Entry 4O9Y (X-ray diffraction, 3.50 A resolution); this record covers chains C and D of the 5 polymer chains in the assembly.

Chain C (and D):
Protein: TcdA1
From: Photorhabdus luminescens
Notes: chain D of this document is another copy of the same molecule, construct and numbering; everything in this record applies to it too
UniProtKB: Q9RN43 (Q9RN43_PHOLU); residues 1-2516 here = UniProt positions 1-2516
Chain sequence (2516 residues; numbered 1 to 2516; the number before each row is that of its first residue):
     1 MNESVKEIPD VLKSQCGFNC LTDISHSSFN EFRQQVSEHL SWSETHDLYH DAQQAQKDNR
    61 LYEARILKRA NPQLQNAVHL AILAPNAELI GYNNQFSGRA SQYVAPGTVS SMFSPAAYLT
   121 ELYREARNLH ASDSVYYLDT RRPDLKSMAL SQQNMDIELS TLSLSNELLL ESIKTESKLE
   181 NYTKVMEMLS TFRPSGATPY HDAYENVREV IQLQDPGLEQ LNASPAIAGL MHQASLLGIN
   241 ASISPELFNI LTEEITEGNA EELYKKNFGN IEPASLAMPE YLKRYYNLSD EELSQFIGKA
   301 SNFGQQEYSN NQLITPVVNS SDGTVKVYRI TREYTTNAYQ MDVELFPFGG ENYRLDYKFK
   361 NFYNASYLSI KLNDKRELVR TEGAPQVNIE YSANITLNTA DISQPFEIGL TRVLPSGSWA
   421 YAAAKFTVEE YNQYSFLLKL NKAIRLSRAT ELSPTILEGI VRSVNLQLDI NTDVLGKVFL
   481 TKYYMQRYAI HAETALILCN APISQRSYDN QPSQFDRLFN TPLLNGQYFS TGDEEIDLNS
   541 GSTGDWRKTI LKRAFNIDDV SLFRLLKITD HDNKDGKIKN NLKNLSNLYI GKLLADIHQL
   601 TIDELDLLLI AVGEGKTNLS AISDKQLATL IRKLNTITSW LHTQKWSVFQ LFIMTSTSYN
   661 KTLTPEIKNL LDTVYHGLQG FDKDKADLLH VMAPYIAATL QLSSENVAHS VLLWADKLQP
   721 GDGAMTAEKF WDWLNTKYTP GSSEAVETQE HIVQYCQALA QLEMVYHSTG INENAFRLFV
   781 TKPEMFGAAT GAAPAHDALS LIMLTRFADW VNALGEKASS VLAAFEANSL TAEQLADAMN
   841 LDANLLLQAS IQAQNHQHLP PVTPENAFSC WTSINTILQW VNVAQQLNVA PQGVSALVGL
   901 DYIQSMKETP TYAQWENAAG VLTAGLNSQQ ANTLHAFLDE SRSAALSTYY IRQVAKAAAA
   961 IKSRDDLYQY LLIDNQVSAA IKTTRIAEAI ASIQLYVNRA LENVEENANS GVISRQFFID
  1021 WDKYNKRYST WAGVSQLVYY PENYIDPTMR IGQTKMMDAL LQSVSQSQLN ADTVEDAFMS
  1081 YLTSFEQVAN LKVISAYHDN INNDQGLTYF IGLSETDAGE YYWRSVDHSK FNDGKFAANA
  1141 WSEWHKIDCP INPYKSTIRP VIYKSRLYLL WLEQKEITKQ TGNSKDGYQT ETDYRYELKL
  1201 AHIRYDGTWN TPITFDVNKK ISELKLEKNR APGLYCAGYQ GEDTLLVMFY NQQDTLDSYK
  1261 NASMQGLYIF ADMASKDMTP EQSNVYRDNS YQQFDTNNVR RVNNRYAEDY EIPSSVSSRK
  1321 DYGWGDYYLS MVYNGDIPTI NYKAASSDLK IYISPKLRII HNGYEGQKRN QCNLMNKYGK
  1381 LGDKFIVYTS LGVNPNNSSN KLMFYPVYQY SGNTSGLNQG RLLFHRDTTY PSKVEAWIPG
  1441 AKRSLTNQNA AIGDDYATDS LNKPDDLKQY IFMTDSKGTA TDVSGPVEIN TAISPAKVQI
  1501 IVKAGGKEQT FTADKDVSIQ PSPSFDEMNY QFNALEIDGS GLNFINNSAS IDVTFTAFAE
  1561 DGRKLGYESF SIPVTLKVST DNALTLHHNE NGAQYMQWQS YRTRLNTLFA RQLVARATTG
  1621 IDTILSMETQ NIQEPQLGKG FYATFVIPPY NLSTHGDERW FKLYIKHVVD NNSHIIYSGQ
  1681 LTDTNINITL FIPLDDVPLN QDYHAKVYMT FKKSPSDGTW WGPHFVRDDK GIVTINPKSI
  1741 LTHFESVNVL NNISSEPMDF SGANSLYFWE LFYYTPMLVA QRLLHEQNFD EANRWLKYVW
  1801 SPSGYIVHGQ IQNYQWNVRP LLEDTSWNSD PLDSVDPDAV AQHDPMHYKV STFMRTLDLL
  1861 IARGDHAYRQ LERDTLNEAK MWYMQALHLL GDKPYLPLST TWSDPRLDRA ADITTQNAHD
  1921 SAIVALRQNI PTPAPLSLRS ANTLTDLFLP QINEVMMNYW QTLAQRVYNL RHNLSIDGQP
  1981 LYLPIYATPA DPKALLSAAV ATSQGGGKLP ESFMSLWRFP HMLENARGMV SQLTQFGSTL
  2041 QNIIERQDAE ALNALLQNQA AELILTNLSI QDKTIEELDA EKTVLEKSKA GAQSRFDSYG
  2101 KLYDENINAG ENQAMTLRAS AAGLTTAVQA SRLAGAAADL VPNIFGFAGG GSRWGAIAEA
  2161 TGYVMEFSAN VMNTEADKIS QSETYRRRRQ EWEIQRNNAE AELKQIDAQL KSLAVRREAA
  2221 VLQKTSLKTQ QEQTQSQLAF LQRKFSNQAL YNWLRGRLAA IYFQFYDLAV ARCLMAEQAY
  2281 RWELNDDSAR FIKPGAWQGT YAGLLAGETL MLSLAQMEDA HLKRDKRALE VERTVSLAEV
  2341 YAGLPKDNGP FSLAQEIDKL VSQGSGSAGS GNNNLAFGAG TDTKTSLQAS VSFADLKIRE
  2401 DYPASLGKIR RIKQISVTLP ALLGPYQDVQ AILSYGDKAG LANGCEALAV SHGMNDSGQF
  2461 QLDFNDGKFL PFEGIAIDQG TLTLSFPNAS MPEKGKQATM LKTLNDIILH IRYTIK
Unresolved in the structure: 1-13, 1181-1187, 1933-1938

How chain C and chain D interact:
Residue-residue contacts (377):
  Val-78(C) / Asn-1003(D)
  His-79(C) / Glu-1002(D)  hydrogen bond (side chain-backbone)
  His-79(C) / Asn-1003(D)
  Asn-86(C) / Gly-1453(D)
  Leu-89(C) / Ile-1452(D)  hydrophobic
  Ile-90(C) / Ala-1451(D)  hydrophobic
  Ile-90(C) / Ile-1452(D)  hydrophobic
  Ile-90(C) / Gly-1453(D)
  Asn-93(C) / Thr-1429(D)
  Asn-93(C) / Ile-1452(D)
  Ser-101(C) / Asn-302(D)
  Ser-101(C) / Thr-1429(D)
  Gln-102(C) / Asn-302(D)
  Ala-149(C) / Asn-388(D)
  Asn-181(C) / Asn-525(D)
  Thr-183(C) / Asn-525(D)  hydrogen bond
  Lys-817(C) / Ile-653(D)
  Ser-819(C) / Glu-666(D)
  Ser-820(C) / Thr-662(D)
  Ser-820(C) / Thr-664(D)
  Ser-820(C) / Gln-757(D)
  Ala-823(C) / Thr-662(D)
  Ala-823(C) / Leu-663(D)
  Ala-824(C) / Thr-662(D)
  Gln-834(C) / Thr-662(D)  hydrogen bond
  Asp-837(C) / Asn-660(D)  hydrogen bond
  Asn-840(C) / Phe-649(D)
  Asp-842(C) / Val-560(D)
  Asp-842(C) / Ser-561(D)
  Asp-842(C) / Arg-564(D)  salt bridge
  Asp-842(C) / Asp-603(D)
  Ala-843(C) / Arg-564(D)
  Asn-844(C) / Ser-540(D)
  Asn-844(C) / Phe-563(D)
  Asn-844(C) / Arg-564(D)
  Gln-848(C) / Ser-540(D)
  Gln-848(C) / Gly-541(D)
  Val-889(C) / Asp-558(D)
  Ala-890(C) / Asp-558(D)
  Ala-890(C) / Asp-559(D)
  Gln-892(C) / Gly-541(D)
  Gln-892(C) / Ser-542(D)
  Gln-892(C) / Thr-543(D)
  Gln-892(C) / Asp-559(D)
  Glu-916(C) / Leu-524(D)
  Gly-920(C) / Thr-549(D)
  Val-921(C) / Lys-552(D)
  Ala-924(C) / Thr-549(D)
  Ala-924(C) / Arg-553(D)
  Ala-924(C) / Asn-556(D)
  Leu-926(C) / Arg-553(D)
  Leu-926(C) / Asn-556(D)  hydrogen bond (backbone-side chain)
  Asn-927(C) / Asn-556(D)
  Leu-1061(C) / Gln-2113(D)
  Gln-1062(C) / Gln-2113(D)  hydrogen bond
  Gln-1062(C) / Leu-2117(D)
  Ser-1065(C) / Gly-2110(D)
  Asp-1072(C) / Ile-1051(D)
  Met-1079(C) / Tyr-1205(D)
  Leu-1082(C) / Tyr-1205(D)  hydrophobic
  Thr-1083(C) / Arg-1204(D)
  Thr-1083(C) / Tyr-1205(D)  hydrogen bond (side chain-backbone)
  Thr-1083(C) / Asp-1206(D)  hydrogen bond (side chain-backbone)
  Glu-1086(C) / Arg-1166(D)  salt bridge
  Glu-1086(C) / Tyr-1205(D)  hydrogen bond
  Glu-1115(C) / Ile-1213(D)
  Glu-1115(C) / Met-1273(D)
  Thr-1116(C) / Thr-1211(D)
  Asp-1117(C) / Thr-1211(D)
  Asp-1148(C) / Ala-2127(D)
  Pro-1150(C) / Ala-2134(D)  hydrophobic
  Lys-1175(C) / Val-2141(D)
  Ile-1177(C) / Phe-2145(D)  hydrophobic
  Thr-1178(C) / Phe-2145(D)
  Thr-1178(C) / Gly-2146(D)
  Tyr-1188(C) / Tyr-1188(D)
  Thr-1190(C) / Gln-1180(D)
  Arg-1204(C) / Thr-2126(D)
  Asp-1206(C) / Thr-2126(D)  hydrogen bond
  Thr-1208(C) / Thr-2126(D)
  Thr-1208(C) / Ala-2127(D)
  His-1588(C) / Asp-1272(D)  salt bridge
  Arg-1611(C) / Lys-1164(D)
  Arg-1611(C) / Ala-1271(D)
  Leu-1613(C) / Tyr-1205(D)
  Val-1614(C) / Lys-1164(D)
  Val-1614(C) / Ser-1165(D)
  Val-1614(C) / Arg-1166(D)
  Val-1614(C) / Tyr-1205(D)  hydrogen bond (backbone-side chain)
  Ala-1615(C) / Lys-1164(D)
  Ala-1615(C) / Ser-1165(D)
  Ala-1617(C) / Tyr-1205(D)  hydrophobic
  Asp-1683(C) / Lys-1377(D)
  Thr-1684(C) / Asn-1376(D)
  Thr-1684(C) / Lys-1377(D)  hydrogen bond (side chain-backbone)
  Asn-1685(C) / Ser-1524(D)  hydrogen bond
  Asn-1685(C) / Asp-1526(D)
  Asn-1687(C) / Asp-1526(D)
  Asn-1687(C) / Glu-1527(D)
  Glu-1745(C) / Ser-1522(D)  hydrogen bond (backbone-side chain)
  Ser-1746(C) / Ser-1522(D)  hydrogen bond
  Asn-1748(C) / Ile-1519(D)
  Leu-1750(C) / Gln-1531(D)
  Asn-1751(C) / Gln-1531(D)
  Asn-1752(C) / Pro-1338(D)
  Asn-1752(C) / Thr-1339(D)
  Asn-1752(C) / Gln-1531(D)
  Ile-1753(C) / Lys-1356(D)
  Asp-1790(C) / Arg-1027(D)  salt bridge
  Asn-1793(C) / Asp-1022(D)  hydrogen bond
  Lys-1797(C) / Asp-1022(D)  salt bridge
  Pro-1802(C) / Glu-1002(D)
  Ser-1803(C) / Leu-1001(D)  hydrogen bond (side chain-backbone)
  Ser-1803(C) / Glu-1002(D)
  Ile-1806(C) / Ile-1019(D)  hydrophobic
  His-1808(C) / Phe-29(D)
  Gly-1809(C) / Asn-30(D)
  Gly-1809(C) / Ser-1014(D)  hydrogen bond (backbone-side chain)
  Gln-1810(C) / Asn-30(D)
  Gln-1810(C) / Ser-1014(D)
  Gln-1810(C) / Asp-1321(D)
  Gln-1810(C) / Tyr-1322(D)  hydrogen bond (side chain-backbone)
  Ile-1811(C) / Ser-1010(D)
  Ile-1811(C) / Tyr-1322(D)  hydrogen bond (backbone-side chain)
  Gln-1812(C) / Tyr-1322(D)
  Asn-1813(C) / Tyr-1322(D)  hydrogen bond
  Asn-1813(C) / Trp-1324(D)
  Arg-1863(C) / Arg-1027(D)
  Arg-1873(C) / Glu-158(D)  salt bridge
  Arg-1873(C) / Lys-982(D)
  Asn-1877(C) / Thr-983(D)  hydrogen bond
  Glu-1878(C) / Arg-1027(D)
  Lys-1880(C) / Tyr-968(D)
  Lys-1880(C) / Asp-974(D)
  Met-1881(C) / Gln-994(D)
  Met-1881(C) / Asn-998(D)
  Trp-1882(C) / Lys-1026(D)
  Trp-1882(C) / Arg-1027(D)
  Met-1884(C) / Tyr-968(D)  hydrophobic
  Met-1884(C) / Gln-969(D)
  Gln-1885(C) / Asn-998(D)
  Gln-1885(C) / Glu-1002(D)  hydrogen bond
  Gln-1885(C) / Lys-1026(D)  hydrogen bond
  His-1888(C) / Asn-998(D)
  His-1888(C) / Arg-999(D)
  His-1888(C) / Glu-1002(D)  salt bridge
  His-1888(C) / Val-1004(D)
  Leu-1889(C) / Glu-1002(D)
  Asp-1892(C) / Lys-1401(D)  salt bridge
  Leu-1898(C) / Asp-290(D)
  Leu-1898(C) / Lys-299(D)
  Leu-1898(C) / Ala-300(D)
  Ser-1899(C) / Ser-301(D)  hydrogen bond
  Ser-1899(C) / Glu-307(D)
  Thr-1900(C) / Ser-301(D)
  Thr-1900(C) / Gln-305(D)  hydrogen bond (backbone-side chain)
  Thr-1900(C) / Glu-307(D)
  Arg-1906(C) / Gln-386(D)  hydrogen bond
  Arg-1906(C) / Val-387(D)
  Arg-1906(C) / Ile-389(D)
  Leu-1970(C) / Ile-981(D)
  Arg-1971(C) / Asp-965(D)  salt bridge
  Arg-1971(C) / Asp-974(D)  salt bridge
  Arg-1971(C) / Gln-976(D)
  Arg-1971(C) / Val-977(D)
  Arg-1971(C) / Ser-978(D)  hydrogen bond (backbone-backbone)
  Arg-1971(C) / Ile-981(D)
  His-1972(C) / Ser-978(D)  hydrogen bond
  Asn-1973(C) / Ala-980(D)  hydrogen bond (side chain-backbone)
  Pro-1992(C) / Leu-2065(D)
  Pro-1992(C) / Leu-2068(D)  hydrophobic
  Pro-1992(C) / Ser-2069(D)
  Lys-1993(C) / Leu-2065(D)
  Lys-1993(C) / Gln-2231(D)  hydrogen bond (backbone-side chain)
  Ala-1994(C) / Leu-2065(D)
  Ala-1994(C) / Gln-2231(D)
  Leu-1995(C) / Gln-2231(D)
  Leu-1995(C) / Gln-2235(D)  hydrogen bond (backbone-side chain)
  Leu-1996(C) / Asn-812(D)
  Leu-1996(C) / Ala-813(D)
  Leu-1996(C) / Gln-2235(D)
  Ser-1997(C) / Asn-812(D)
  Ser-1997(C) / Gln-2235(D)  hydrogen bond
  Ser-1997(C) / Ala-2239(D)
  Ser-1997(C) / Gln-2242(D)
  Ala-1998(C) / Val-811(D)  hydrophobic
  Ala-1998(C) / Asn-812(D)  hydrogen bond (backbone-side chain)
  Ala-1998(C) / Arg-2243(D)  hydrogen bond (backbone-side chain)
  Ala-1999(C) / Gln-2242(D)
  Val-2000(C) / Asn-772(D)
  Thr-2002(C) / Glu-773(D)
  Arg-2027(C) / Met-2029(D)
  Gln-2041(C) / Ile-2043(D)
  Gln-2041(C) / Leu-2254(D)
  Ile-2044(C) / Phe-2245(D)  hydrophobic
  Glu-2045(C) / Arg-2046(D)  salt bridge
  Glu-2045(C) / Tyr-2251(D)  hydrogen bond
  Asp-2048(C) / Phe-2240(D)
  Asp-2048(C) / Lys-2244(D)
  Asp-2048(C) / Phe-2245(D)  hydrogen bond (side chain-backbone)
  Asp-2048(C) / Ser-2246(D)  hydrogen bond (side chain-backbone)
  Ala-2051(C) / Leu-702(D)  hydrophobic
  Leu-2052(C) / Phe-2240(D)  hydrophobic
  Leu-2055(C) / Gln-2237(D)
  Leu-2056(C) / Gln-2237(D)
  Gln-2059(C) / Gln-2233(D)  hydrogen bond (backbone-side chain)
  Gln-2059(C) / Gln-2237(D)
  Leu-2063(C) / Ser-2226(D)
  Leu-2063(C) / Gln-2230(D)
  Leu-2063(C) / Gln-2233(D)
  Thr-2066(C) / Ser-2226(D)
  Ser-2069(C) / Leu-2222(D)
  Ile-2070(C) / Ala-2219(D)
  Ile-2070(C) / Leu-2222(D)  hydrophobic
  Ile-2070(C) / Gln-2223(D)
  Lys-2073(C) / Val-2215(D)
  Lys-2073(C) / Glu-2218(D)  salt bridge
  Thr-2074(C) / Ala-2219(D)
  Glu-2076(C) / Val-2215(D)
  Glu-2077(C) / Val-2215(D)
  Glu-2077(C) / Arg-2216(D)  salt bridge
  Ala-2080(C) / Ser-2212(D)
  Glu-2081(C) / Ser-2212(D)  hydrogen bond
  Val-2084(C) / Ala-2208(D)
  Val-2084(C) / Gln-2209(D)
  Lys-2087(C) / Lys-2204(D)  hydrogen bond (side chain-backbone)
  Lys-2087(C) / Gln-2205(D)
  Ser-2088(C) / Gln-2205(D)  hydrogen bond
  Gly-2091(C) / Ala-2201(D)
  Arg-2095(C) / Asn-2198(D)  hydrogen bond
  Ser-2098(C) / Ile-2194(D)
  Tyr-2099(C) / Glu-2191(D)
  Tyr-2099(C) / Ile-2194(D)
  Glu-2105(C) / Arg-2187(D)  salt bridge
  Asn-2106(C) / Arg-2187(D)
  Asn-2108(C) / Glu-2183(D)  hydrogen bond
  Asn-2108(C) / Arg-2186(D)
  Asn-2108(C) / Arg-2187(D)
  Gly-2110(C) / Ile-2179(D)
  Gly-2110(C) / Glu-2183(D)
  Glu-2111(C) / Glu-2183(D)
  Glu-2111(C) / Arg-2187(D)  salt bridge
  Gln-2113(C) / Ile-2179(D)
  Ala-2114(C) / Ala-2176(D)
  Ala-2114(C) / Ile-2179(D)  hydrophobic
  Leu-2117(C) / Met-2172(D)
  Leu-2117(C) / Glu-2175(D)
  Leu-2117(C) / Ala-2176(D)
  Arg-2118(C) / Ala-2176(D)
  Arg-2118(C) / Asp-2177(D)  salt bridge
  Ser-2120(C) / Met-2172(D)
  Ala-2121(C) / Ala-2169(D)
  Ala-2121(C) / Met-2172(D)
  Ala-2121(C) / Asn-2173(D)
  Ala-2127(C) / Met-2165(D)  hydrophobic
  Val-2128(C) / Met-2165(D)  hydrophobic
  Ser-2131(C) / Ala-2158(D)
  Ser-2131(C) / Thr-2161(D)
  Arg-2132(C) / Glu-2159(D)
  Arg-2132(C) / Gly-2162(D)
  Arg-2132(C) / Tyr-2163(D)
  Arg-2132(C) / Glu-2166(D)  salt bridge
  Ala-2134(C) / Ala-2158(D)  hydrophobic
  Gly-2135(C) / Ala-2158(D)
  Ala-2138(C) / Trp-2154(D)
  Ala-2138(C) / Gly-2155(D)
  Asp-2139(C) / Arg-2153(D)
  Asp-2139(C) / Trp-2154(D)  hydrogen bond (side chain-backbone)
  Asp-2139(C) / Gly-2155(D)  hydrogen bond (side chain-backbone)
  Val-2141(C) / Trp-2154(D)
  Pro-2142(C) / Trp-2154(D)  hydrogen bond (backbone-side chain)
  Asn-2143(C) / Gly-2151(D)  hydrogen bond (backbone-backbone)
  Asn-2143(C) / Trp-2154(D)
  Ile-2144(C) / Ile-2144(D)  hydrophobic
  Ile-2144(C) / Gly-2149(D)
  Ile-2144(C) / Gly-2151(D)
  Phe-2145(C) / Ala-2148(D)
  Phe-2145(C) / Gly-2149(D)  hydrogen bond (backbone-backbone)
  Phe-2147(C) / Phe-2147(D)  hydrophobic
  Tyr-2163(C) / Tyr-2163(D)
  Tyr-2163(C) / Glu-2166(D)
  Phe-2167(C) / Glu-2166(D)
  Thr-2174(C) / Asn-2173(D)
  Gln-2181(C) / Ser-2180(D)  hydrogen bond
  Arg-2188(C) / Arg-2187(D)
  Trp-2192(C) / Arg-2187(D)
  Gln-2248(C) / Leu-702(D)
  Asn-2252(C) / Ala-698(D)
  Asn-2252(C) / Gln-701(D)
  Asn-2252(C) / Leu-702(D)  hydrogen bond (side chain-backbone)
  Trp-2253(C) / Thr-673(D)  hydrogen bond
  Trp-2253(C) / Ala-698(D)  hydrogen bond (backbone-backbone)
  Arg-2255(C) / Ser-704(D)
  Arg-2255(C) / Phe-2245(D)
  Gly-2256(C) / Pro-694(D)
  Gly-2256(C) / Ala-698(D)
  Arg-2257(C) / His-676(D)
  Ala-2260(C) / Tyr-695(D)
  Ala-2296(C) / Arg-2257(D)  hydrogen bond (backbone-side chain)
  Tyr-2301(C) / Trp-2253(D)
  Ala-2302(C) / Phe-2245(D)
  Leu-2304(C) / Trp-2253(D)
  Leu-2304(C) / Leu-2254(D)  hydrophobic
  Leu-2305(C) / Leu-2254(D)
  Leu-2305(C) / Arg-2257(D)
  Leu-2305(C) / Leu-2258(D)
  Glu-2308(C) / Phe-2036(D)
  Glu-2308(C) / Ile-2261(D)
  Thr-2309(C) / Arg-2257(D)  hydrogen bond
  Thr-2309(C) / Ile-2261(D)
  Met-2311(C) / Gln-2032(D)
  Met-2311(C) / Phe-2265(D)
  Leu-2312(C) / Ile-2261(D)  hydrophobic
  Leu-2312(C) / Gln-2264(D)
  Leu-2312(C) / Phe-2265(D)  hydrophobic
  Ala-2315(C) / Met-2029(D)  hydrophobic
  Ala-2315(C) / Phe-2265(D)  hydrophobic
  Ala-2315(C) / Leu-2268(D)
  Ala-2315(C) / Arg-2272(D)
  Gln-2316(C) / Gln-2264(D)
  Gln-2316(C) / Leu-2268(D)
  Glu-2318(C) / Asn-2025(D)  hydrogen bond
  Glu-2318(C) / Met-2029(D)
  Glu-2318(C) / Arg-2272(D)  salt bridge
  Asp-2319(C) / Leu-2268(D)
  Asp-2319(C) / Arg-2272(D)  salt bridge
  Leu-2322(C) / Phe-2013(D)
  Leu-2322(C) / Trp-2017(D)
  Lys-2323(C) / Phe-2013(D)
  Lys-2323(C) / Asn-2443(D)
  Asp-2325(C) / Leu-2016(D)
  Asp-2325(C) / Asn-2443(D)  hydrogen bond (backbone-side chain)
  Lys-2326(C) / Leu-2016(D)
  Lys-2326(C) / Asn-2443(D)
  Lys-2326(C) / Gly-2444(D)
  Arg-2327(C) / Leu-2016(D)
  Arg-2327(C) / Asn-2443(D)  hydrogen bond (backbone-backbone)
  Arg-2327(C) / Gly-2444(D)
  Arg-2327(C) / Cys-2445(D)
  Arg-2327(C) / Gln-2459(D)  hydrogen bond
  Arg-2327(C) / Asp-2466(D)  salt bridge
  Arg-2327(C) / Lys-2468(D)  hydrogen bond (side chain-backbone)
  Arg-2327(C) / Phe-2469(D)  hydrogen bond (side chain-backbone)
  Arg-2327(C) / Leu-2470(D)
  Leu-2329(C) / Ala-2447(D)
  Leu-2329(C) / Ala-2449(D)
  Glu-2330(C) / Ala-2449(D)
  Glu-2330(C) / Gln-2459(D)
  Glu-2330(C) / Phe-2460(D)
  Val-2331(C) / Ser-2451(D)
  Val-2331(C) / Phe-2460(D)
  Glu-2332(C) / Ser-2451(D)  hydrogen bond (backbone-side chain)
  Arg-2333(C) / Asp-2428(D)
  Arg-2333(C) / Gln-2430(D)
  Thr-2334(C) / Tyr-2426(D)
  Thr-2334(C) / Asp-2428(D)  hydrogen bond (backbone-side chain)
  Ser-2336(C) / Tyr-2426(D)
  Glu-2400(C) / Asn-2488(D)  hydrogen bond (backbone-side chain)
  Asp-2401(C) / Gln-2430(D)  hydrogen bond
  Asp-2401(C) / Pro-2487(D)
  Asp-2401(C) / Lys-2496(D)  salt bridge
  Tyr-2402(C) / Gln-2430(D)  hydrogen bond
  Tyr-2402(C) / Ala-2431(D)  hydrogen bond (side chain-backbone)
  Tyr-2402(C) / Ile-2432(D)  hydrophobic
  Tyr-2402(C) / Val-2450(D)
  Tyr-2402(C) / Ser-2451(D)
  Tyr-2402(C) / Pro-2487(D)  hydrophobic
  Pro-2403(C) / Asp-2382(D)
  Pro-2403(C) / Pro-2487(D)
  Ala-2404(C) / Asp-2382(D)
  Ser-2405(C) / Asp-2382(D)  hydrogen bond (backbone-side chain)
  Lys-2413(C) / Phe-2460(D)
  Phe-2464(C) / Gln-2461(D)
  Asn-2465(C) / Asp-2463(D)
  Ile-2508(C) / Tyr-2426(D)  hydrophobic
  Arg-2512(C) / Phe-2460(D)
  Tyr-2513(C) / Phe-2460(D)
Interface residues without a listed pair, chain C (257 interface residues in all): Ala-81, Ala-100, Ser-147, Glu-180, Glu-816, Ser-829, Leu-845, Asn-888, Asn-917, Ser-928, Asn-1070, Ser-1080, Gln-1087, Trp-1209, Thr-1211, Pro-1212, Glu-1590, Ala-1610, Thr-1618, Leu-1887, Tyr-1895, Pro-1897, Thr-1901, Asp-1904, Pro-1989, Glu-2062, Asn-2067, Thr-2083, Ser-2094, Leu-2102, Ile-2107, Leu-2124, Gly-2146, Ala-2148, Tyr-2185, Ala-2249, Ala-2259, Gln-2264, Gly-2295, Gln-2298, Lys-2397, Leu-2406, Asp-2506
Interface residues without a listed pair, chain D (261 interface residues in all): Lys-358, Gly-417, Lys-645, Pro-665, Leu-700, Glu-705, Asn-706, Met-764, Gly-815, Ala-818, Ser-819, Asp-966, Thr-984, Ala-987, Glu-988, Leu-995, Ile-1013, Met-1049, Asn-1210, Pro-1212, Phe-1270, Arg-1319, Lys-1320, Met-1331, Ser-1354, Glu-1365, Pro-1523, Met-2022, Asn-2042, Asp-2072, Ala-2130, Ser-2131, Ser-2152, Ala-2156, Gln-2190, Asn-2197, Thr-2229, Glu-2232, Leu-2250, Ala-2271, Met-2275, Val-2429, Leu-2448

In short:
Chain C and chain D form an interface of 257 and 261 residues respectively, with 68 hydrogen bonds and 21 salt
bridges. Polar pairs include Asp-842(C)/Arg-564(D), Glu-1086(C)/Arg-1166(D) and His-1588(C)/Asp-1272(D).
Both chains are TcdA1 (Photorhabdus luminescens). Entry 4O9Y (Crystal Structure of TcdA1) was determined by
X-ray diffraction (same publication as 4O9X).
